4CZO - chain A; structure by X-ray diffraction, 1.20 A resolution.

Chain A:
Name: Extralong manganese peroxidase
Source organism: Ceriporiopsis subvermispora
Notes: EC 1.11.1.13
Amino-acid sequence (369 residues; each row starts with the number of its first residue; numbers below 1 keep their minus sign (Met-3 is residue -3)):
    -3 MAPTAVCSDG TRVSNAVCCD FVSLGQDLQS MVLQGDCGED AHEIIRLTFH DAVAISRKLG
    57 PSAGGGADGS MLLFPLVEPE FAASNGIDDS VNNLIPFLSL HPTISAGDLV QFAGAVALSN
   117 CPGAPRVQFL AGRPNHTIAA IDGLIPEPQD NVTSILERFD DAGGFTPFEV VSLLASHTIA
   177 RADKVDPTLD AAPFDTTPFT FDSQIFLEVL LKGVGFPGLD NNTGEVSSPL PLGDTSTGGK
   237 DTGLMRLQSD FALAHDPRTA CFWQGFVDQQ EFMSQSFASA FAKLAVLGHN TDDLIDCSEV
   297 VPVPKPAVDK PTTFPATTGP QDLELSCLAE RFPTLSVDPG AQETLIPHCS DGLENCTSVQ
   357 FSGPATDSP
Not modelled in the structure: -3 to -2
Disulfide bonds: Cys3-Cys15, Cys14-Cys293, Cys33-Cys117, Cys257-Cys323, Cys345-Cys352
Metal / ion sites: Mn2+ site 1: Glu35, Glu39, Asp179 (together with heme); Ca2+ site 1: Asp47, Gly62, Asp64, Ser66; Mn2+ site 2 near Asp85 (its only coordinating residue here); heme Fe near His173 (its only coordinating residue here); Ca2+ site 2: Thr174, Asp191, Thr193, Thr196, Asp198
Residues lining bound ligands: heme (HEM): Glu35, His38, Glu39, Ile41, Arg42, Phe45, Pro142, Glu143, Pro144, Ile151, Phe155, Leu169, Leu170, Ser172, His173, Ile175, Ala176, Arg177, Ala178, Asp179, Lys180, Val181, Phe190, Leu243, Ser245, Phe273, Phe277, Leu280
From the paper describing this entry:
  - Mn2+ coordination: Glu35, Glu39, Asp85, Asp179
  - conformationally variable residues (order/disorder transition, side-chain flip): Glu35, Glu39, Pro365
  - mutagenesis - E35L, E35L/E39L, E39L, G82L/D85L, G82L/D85L/G348*, D85L/D179V, D179V: abolished catalytic activity on Mn2+
  - mutagenesis - E35L, E35L/E39L: increased catalytic activity
  - mutagenesis - G82L, D85L: decreased catalytic activity on ABTS
  - mutagenesis - G82L, D85L: decreased catalytic activity on Mn2+
  - mutagenesis - G82L/D85L, G82L/D85L/G348*: abolished catalytic activity on ABTS
  - mutagenesis - D85L/D179V, D85L/D179V/G348*: increased catalytic activity on ABTS
  - binding site for Mn2+: Asp85
  - mutagenesis - E39L/G348*, D85L/G348*, D179V/G348*: abolished catalytic activity

Summary:
Ligands of chain A: heme. Glu35, Glu39 and Asp179 coordinate Mn2+ site 1. The Ca2+ site 1 is built by Asp47,
Gly62, Asp64 and Ser66. The paper reports a binding site for Mn2+ at Asp85; E35L, E35L/E39L and E39L, among
others, abolish catalytic activity on Mn2+; 13 substitutions were tested in all.
Chain A is Extralong manganese peroxidase (Ceriporiopsis subvermispora); the structure, Crystal structure of
the extralong fungal manganese peroxidase from Ceriporiopsis subvermispora in complex with manganese, was
determined by X-ray diffraction, deposited together with 4CZN, 4CZP, 4CZQ and 4CZR.
